PDB entry 4M4R | X-ray diffraction, 3.13 A resolution | chains A and B

[Chain A]
Molecule: Ephrin type-A receptor 4
Organism: Homo sapiens
Notes: EC 2.7.10.1
UniProt: P54764 (EPHA4_HUMAN); numbering as in UniProt (aligned over 27-543)
Sequence (518 residues; row label = number of the first residue in the row):
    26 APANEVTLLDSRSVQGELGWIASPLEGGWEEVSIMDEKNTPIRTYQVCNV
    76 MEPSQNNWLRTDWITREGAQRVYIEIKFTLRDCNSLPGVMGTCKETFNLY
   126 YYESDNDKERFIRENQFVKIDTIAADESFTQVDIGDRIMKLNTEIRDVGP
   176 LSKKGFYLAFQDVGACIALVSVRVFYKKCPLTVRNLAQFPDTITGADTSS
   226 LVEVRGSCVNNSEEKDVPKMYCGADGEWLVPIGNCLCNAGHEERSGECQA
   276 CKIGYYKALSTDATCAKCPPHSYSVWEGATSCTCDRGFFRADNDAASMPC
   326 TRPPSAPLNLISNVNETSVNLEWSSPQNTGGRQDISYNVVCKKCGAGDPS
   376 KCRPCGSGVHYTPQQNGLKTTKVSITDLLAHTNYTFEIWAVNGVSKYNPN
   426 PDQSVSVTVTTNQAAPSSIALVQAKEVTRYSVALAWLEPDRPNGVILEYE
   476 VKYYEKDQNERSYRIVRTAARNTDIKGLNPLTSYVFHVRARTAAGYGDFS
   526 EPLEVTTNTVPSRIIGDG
Not modelled in the structure: 26, 543
Construct notes: expression tag (26)
Curated features (UniProtKB/Swiss-Prot):
  - glycosylation (N-linked (GlcNAc...) asparagine): Asn235, Asn340, Asn408
  - natural variant: Gly370 (G370E: In a bladder carcinoma NOS sample), Ser399 (S399F: In a metastatic melanoma sample)
  - mutagenesis: Gln40 (Q40A: 10-fold reduced affinity for EFNB2; when associated with A-42), Glu42 (E42A: 10-fold reduced affinity for EFNB2; when associated with A-40)
Cystine bridges: Cys73-Cys191, Cys108-Cys118, Cys204-Cys247, Cys233-Cys260, Cys262-Cys273, Cys276-Cys290, Cys293-Cys307, Cys309-Cys325, Cys366-Cys380, Cys369-Cys377
Glycans and other covalent adducts: N-acetylglucosamine (NAG) linked to Asn340, Asn408
From the paper describing this entry:
  - self-association interface (contacts with another copy of this molecule): Lys144
  - conformationally variable residues (loop rearrangement): Asp151, Glu152
  - mutagenesis - E238A, R454A/Y455A: decreased signaling
  - mutagenesis - N504D/T507D: increased signaling

[Chain B]
Molecule: Ephrin-A5
Organism: Homo sapiens
UniProt: P52803 (EFNA5_HUMAN); residue numbers follow UniProt; this construct covers 27-165
Sequence (141 residues; numbered 25 to 165; the number before each row is that of its first residue):
    25 AAAVADRYAVYWNSSNPRFQRGDYHIDVCINDYLDVFCPHYEDSVPEDKT
    75 ERYVLYMVNFDGYSACDHTSKGFKRWECNRPHSPNGPLKFSEKFQLFTPF
   125 SLGFEFRPGREYFYISSAIPDNGRRSCLKLKVFVRPTNSCM
Construct notes: expression tag (25-26)
Curated features (UniProtKB/Swiss-Prot):
  - glycosylation: Asn37 (N-linked (GlcNAc...) asparagine)
Cystine bridges: Cys53-Cys164, Cys62-Cys102, Cys90-Cys151
Glycans and other covalent adducts: N-acetylglucosamine (NAG) linked to Asn37

[How chain A and chain B interact]
Pairs across the interface (55; chain A residue first):
  Gln40(A) - Arg104(B)
  Glu42(A) - Asn109(B)
  Glu42(A) - Pro111(B)
  Glu51(A) - Ala27(B)
  Glu51(A) - Val28(B)
  Glu51(A) - Ala29(B)
  Glu55(A) - Tyr57(B)  hydrogen bond
  Val57(A) - Ser115(B)
  Ser58(A) - Trp100(B)
  Ser58(A) - Lys113(B)
  Ser58(A) - Phe114(B)
  Ser58(A) - Ser115(B)  hydrogen bond (backbone-backbone)
  Ile59(A) - Phe124(B)  hydrophobic
  Met60(A) - Lys98(B)
  Met60(A) - Arg99(B)
  Met60(A) - Phe124(B)
  Pro66(A) - Trp100(B)  hydrophobic
  Pro66(A) - Glu101(B)
  Ile67(A) - Trp100(B)
  Arg68(A) - Lys113(B)  hydrogen bond (side chain-backbone)
  Arg68(A) - Phe114(B)
  Arg68(A) - Ser115(B)  hydrogen bond
  Gln71(A) - Gln119(B)  hydrogen bond
  Gln71(A) - Pro123(B)
  Val72(A) - Pro123(B)
  Cys73(A) - Pro123(B)  hydrophobic
  Thr104(A) - Pro123(B)  hydrogen bond (side chain-backbone)
  Thr104(A) - Phe124(B)
  Thr104(A) - Ser125(B)
  Arg106(A) - Phe121(B)
  Arg106(A) - Thr122(B)  hydrogen bond (side chain-backbone)
  Arg106(A) - Glu129(B)  salt bridge
  Leu111(A) - Phe121(B)  hydrophobic
  Pro112(A) - Phe121(B)
  Phe154(A) - Thr122(B)
  Phe154(A) - Pro123(B)
  Phe154(A) - Phe124(B)
  Phe154(A) - Ser125(B)
  Ile159(A) - Ser125(B)
  Ile159(A) - Glu129(B)
  Arg162(A) - Phe97(B)
  Arg162(A) - Leu126(B)  hydrogen bond (side chain-backbone)
  Arg162(A) - Gly127(B)
  Arg162(A) - Phe128(B)
  Ile163(A) - Ser125(B)
  Ile163(A) - Leu126(B)
  Met164(A) - Phe124(B)  hydrophobic
  Met164(A) - Ser125(B)
  Met164(A) - Leu126(B)  hydrophobic
  Lys165(A) - Ser125(B)
  Cys191(A) - Pro123(B)  hydrophobic
  Ile192(A) - Pro123(B)
  Ala193(A) - Pro123(B)
  Ala193(A) - Phe124(B)  hydrophobic
  Val195(A) - Phe124(B)  hydrophobic
Interface residues without a listed pair, chain A (30 interface residues in all): Gly41, Glu56
Interface residues without a listed pair, chain B (29 interface residues in all): Ala26, Arg31, Pro108, Lys117

[Overview]
Chain A and chain B form an interface of 30 and 29 residues respectively; the contacts include 8 hydrogen
bonds and 1 salt bridge. Among the polar pairs are Arg106(A)-Glu129(B), Glu55(A)-Tyr57(B) and
Arg68(A)-Lys113(B). Covalently linked N-acetylglucosamine: at Asn340(A) and Asn408(A). From the paper: E238A
and R454A/Y455A of chain A reduce signaling; conformational variability at Asp151(A) and Glu152(A).
Here chain A is Ephrin type-A receptor 4 and chain B is Ephrin-A5, both from Homo sapiens. Entry 4M4R (Epha4
ectodomain complex with ephrin a5) was determined by X-ray diffraction together with 4M4P from the same study.
